8Q9Q - chains B and K of the 5 polymer chains in the assembly; structure by X-ray diffraction, 2.11 A resolution.

== Chain B ==
Molecule: MEF2D protein
Organism: Homo sapiens
Reference sequence: Q05BX2 (Q05BX2_HUMAN); residues 1-95 here = UniProt positions 1-95
Sequence (95 residues; row label = number of the first residue in the row):
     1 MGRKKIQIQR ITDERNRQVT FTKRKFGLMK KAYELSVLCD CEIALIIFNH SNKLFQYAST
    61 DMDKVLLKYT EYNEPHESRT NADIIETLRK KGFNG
Unresolved in the structure: 1, 94-95

== Chain K ==
Molecule: MADS box dsDNA: AACTATTTATAAGA
Organism: DNA molecule
Sequence (14 nucleotides; numbered 2 to 15; the number before each row is that of its first residue):
     2 AACTATTTAT AAGA

== Interface between chain B and chain K ==
Residue-residue contacts - 17 pairs, chain B then chain K:
  Gly-2(B) / DA10(K)  base contact
  Gly-2(B) / DT11(K)  hydrogen bond to the base
  Gly-2(B) / DA12(K)  sugar contact
  Arg-3(B) / DA12(K)  hydrogen bond to the base
  Arg-3(B) / DA13(K)  sugar contact
  Lys-4(B) / DA12(K)  sugar contact
  Lys-4(B) / DA13(K)  sugar contact
  Ile-6(B) / DA12(K)  phosphate contact
  Ile-6(B) / DA13(K)  phosphate contact
  Thr-20(B) / DA12(K)  phosphate contact
  Lys-23(B) / DT11(K)  phosphate contact
  Lys-23(B) / DA12(K)  hydrogen bond to the base
  Arg-24(B) / DT11(K)  phosphate contact
  Arg-24(B) / DA12(K)  salt bridge to the phosphate
  Gly-27(B) / DT11(K)  phosphate contact
  Lys-30(B) / DA10(K)  salt bridge to the phosphate
  Lys-31(B) / DA10(K)  sugar contact
Also at the interface, not in a pair above, chain B (11 interface residues in all): Glu-34
Also at the interface, not in a pair above, chain K (5 interface residues in all): DT9

== In short ==
11 residues of chain B and 5 residues of chain K are in contact, with 3 hydrogen bonds and 2 salt bridges.
Among the polar pairs are Gly-2(B)/DT11(K), Arg-3(B)/DA12(K) and Lys-23(B)/DA12(K).
Chain B is MEF2D protein (Homo sapiens) and chain K is MADS box dsDNA: AACTATTTATAAGA (DNA molecule); the
structure, Crystal Structure of the MADS-box/MEF2 Domain of MEF2D bound to dsDNA and HDAC7 deacetylase binding
motif, was determined by X-ray diffraction together with 8Q9N, 8PDE, 8Q9P, 8Q9R and 8C84 from the same study.
